9DQJ - chains A and B of the 5 polymer chains in the assembly; structure by electron microscopy, 2.90 A resolution.

[Chain A]
Molecule: Mas-related G-protein coupled receptor member D
From: Homo sapiens
UniProt: Q8TDS7 (MRGRD_HUMAN); numbering as in UniProt (aligned over 2-321)
Chain sequence (322 residues; numbered 0 to 321; the number before each row is that of its first residue; numbering starts at 0):
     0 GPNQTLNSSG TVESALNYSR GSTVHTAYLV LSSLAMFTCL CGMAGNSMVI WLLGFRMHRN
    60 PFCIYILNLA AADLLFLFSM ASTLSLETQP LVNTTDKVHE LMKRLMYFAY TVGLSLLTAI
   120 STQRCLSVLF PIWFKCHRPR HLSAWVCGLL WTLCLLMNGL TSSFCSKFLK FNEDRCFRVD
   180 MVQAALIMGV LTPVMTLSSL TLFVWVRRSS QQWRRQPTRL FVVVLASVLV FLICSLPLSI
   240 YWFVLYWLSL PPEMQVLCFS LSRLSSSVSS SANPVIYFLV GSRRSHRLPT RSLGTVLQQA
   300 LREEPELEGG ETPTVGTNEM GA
Not modelled in the structure: 0-20, 53-59, 280-321
Cystine bridges: C164-C175
Sequence notes: expression tag (0-1)
Small-molecule neighbours: A1BEQ (2-({1-[1-(4-methoxyphenyl)cyclopropane-1-carbonyl]piperidin-4-yl}amino)quinazolin-4(3H)-one): K102, R103, Y106, Y109, T110, N157, T160, C164, F170, C175, D179, M180, Q182, A183, M187, S238, W241, F242, Y245
Curated features (UniProtKB/Swiss-Prot):
  - glycosylation (N-linked (GlcNAc...) asparagine): N2, N6, N16, N92

[Chain B]
Molecule: Guanine nucleotide-binding protein G(i) subunit alpha-2, Guanine nucleotide-binding protein G(s) subunit alpha isoforms XLas
From: Homo sapiens
Notes: EC 3.6.5.-
UniProt: chimeric construct of P04899, Q5JWF2: residues 1-57 from P04899 (GNAI2_HUMAN) positions 1-57 (same numbers); residues 66-246 from Q5JWF2 positions 847-1027 (UniProt number = residue number + 781)
Chain sequence (246 residues; numbered 1 to 246; the number before each row is that of its first residue):
     1 MGSTVSAEDK AAAERSKMID KNLREDGEKA RRTLRLLLLG ADNSGKSTIV KQMRILHGGS
    61 GGSGGTSGIF ETKFQVDKVN FHMFDVGGQR DERRKWIQCF NDVTAIIFVV DSSDYNRLQE
   121 ALNDFKSIWN NRWLRTISVI LFLNKQDLLA EKVLAGKSKI EDYFPEFARY TTPEDATPEP
   181 GEDPRVTRAK YFIRKEFVDI STASGDGRHI CYPHFTCAVD TENARRIFND CKDIILQMNL
   241 REYNLV
Not modelled in the structure: 1-4, 52-67, 88-92, 174-182
Sequence notes: engineered mutation S3 (Cys in P04899), R31 (Ala in P04899), T33 (Glu in P04899), L34 (Val in P04899), R35 (Lys in P04899), D42 (Gly in P04899), N43 (Glu in P04899), R54 (Lys in P04899), L56 (Ile in P04899), D111 (Ala892 in Q5JWF2), D114 (Ser895 in Q5JWF2), D124 (Leu915 in Q5JWF2), K195 (Asp986 in Q5JWF2), V198 (Leu989 in Q5JWF2), D199 (Arg990 in Q5JWF2), I210 (Tyr1001 in Q5JWF2), A224 (Ile1015 in Q5JWF2), I227 (Val1018 in Q5JWF2), K232 (Arg1023 in Q5JWF2), L236 (Gln1027 in Q5JWF2), Q237 (Arg1028 in Q5JWF2), N239 (His1030 in Q5JWF2), E242 (Gln1033 in Q5JWF2), N244 (Glu1035 in Q5JWF2), V246 (Leu1037 in Q5JWF2); linker (58-65)
Curated features (UniProtKB/Swiss-Prot):
  - binding site (GTP): G40, A41, S44 to S47, D85 to Q89
  - binding site (Mg(2+)): S47, T66
  - lipidation: G2 (N-myristoyl glycine)
  - region: F81 to R90 (G3 motif)

[Chain A / chain B interface]
Pairs across the interface - 31 pairs, chain A then chain B:
  F61(A) - Y243(B)  hydrophobic
  Q122(A) - Y243(B)  hydrogen bond
  R123(A) - Y243(B)
  R123(A) - L245(B)
  S126(A) - L236(B)
  S126(A) - N239(B)  hydrogen bond (backbone-side chain)
  S126(A) - Y243(B)
  V127(A) - L236(B)  hydrophobic
  V127(A) - L240(B)  hydrophobic
  P130(A) - I235(B)
  P130(A) - N239(B)  hydrogen bond (backbone-side chain)
  I131(A) - V79(B)  hydrophobic
  I131(A) - F228(B)  hydrophobic
  I131(A) - K232(B)
  I131(A) - I235(B)  hydrophobic
  F133(A) - Y243(B)
  K134(A) - R31(B)  hydrogen bond (backbone-side chain)
  K134(A) - I235(B)
  C135(A) - R31(B)  hydrogen bond (backbone-side chain)
  C135(A) - R32(B)  hydrogen bond (backbone-side chain)
  C135(A) - L34(B)  hydrophobic
  H136(A) - R32(B)
  R137(A) - R31(B)  hydrogen bond (backbone-side chain)
  W212(A) - Q237(B)
  W212(A) - V246(B)  hydrophobic
  P216(A) - V246(B)  hydrophobic
  R218(A) - N244(B)  hydrogen bond (side chain-backbone)
  R218(A) - L245(B)
  L219(A) - L240(B)  hydrophobic
  L219(A) - L245(B)  hydrophobic
  V279(A) - N244(B)
Interface residues without a listed pair, chain A (20 interface residues in all): V205, S208, V222
Interface residues without a listed pair, chain B (18 interface residues in all): I210, D233, M238

[In short]
20 residues of chain A face 18 of chain B across their interface; the contacts include 8 hydrogen bonds. Polar
pairs include Q122(A)-Y243(B), S126(A)-N239(B) and P130(A)-N239(B). Bound to chain A: compound A1BEQ.
Chain A is Mas-related G-protein coupled receptor member D and chain B is Guanine nucleotide-binding protein
G(i) subunit alpha-2, Guanine nucleotide-binding protein G(s) subunit alpha isoforms XLas, both from Homo
sapiens; the structure, CryoEM structure of Gq-coupled MRGPRD with a new agonist EP-3945, was determined by
electron microscopy together with 9DQH from the same study.
